PDB entry 2IS6 | X-ray diffraction, 2.20 A resolution | chains D and A of the 4 polymer chains in the assembly

# Chain D
Molecule: 25-nt DNA strand
Sequence (25 nucleotides; row label = number of the first residue in the row):
     1 CGAGCACTGCAGTGCTCGTTGTTAT
Disordered / not traced: 24-25

# Chain A
Protein: DNA helicase II
Organism: Escherichia coli
Notes: EC 3.6.1.-
Reference sequence: P03018 (UVRD_ECOLI); residues 1-680 here = UniProt positions 1-680
Chain sequence (680 residues; row label = number of the first residue in the row):
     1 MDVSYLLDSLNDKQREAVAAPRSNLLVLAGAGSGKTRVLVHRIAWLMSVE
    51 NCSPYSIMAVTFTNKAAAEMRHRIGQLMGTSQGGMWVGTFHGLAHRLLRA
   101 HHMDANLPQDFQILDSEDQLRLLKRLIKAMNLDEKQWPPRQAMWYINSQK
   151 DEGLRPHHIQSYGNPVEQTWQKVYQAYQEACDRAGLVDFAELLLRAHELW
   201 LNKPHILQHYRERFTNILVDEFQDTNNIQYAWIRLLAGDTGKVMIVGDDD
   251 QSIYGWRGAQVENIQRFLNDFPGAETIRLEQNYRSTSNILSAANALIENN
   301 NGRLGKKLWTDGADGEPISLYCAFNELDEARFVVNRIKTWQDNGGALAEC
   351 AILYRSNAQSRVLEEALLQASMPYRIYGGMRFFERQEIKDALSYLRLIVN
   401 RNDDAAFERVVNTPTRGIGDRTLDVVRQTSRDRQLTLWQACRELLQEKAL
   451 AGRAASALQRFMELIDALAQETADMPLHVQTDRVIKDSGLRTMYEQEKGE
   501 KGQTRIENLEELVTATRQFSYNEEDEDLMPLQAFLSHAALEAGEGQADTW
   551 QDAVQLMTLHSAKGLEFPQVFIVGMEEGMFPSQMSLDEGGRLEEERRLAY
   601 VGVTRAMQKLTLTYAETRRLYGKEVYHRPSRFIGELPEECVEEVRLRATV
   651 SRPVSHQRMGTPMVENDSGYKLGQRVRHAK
Disordered / not traced: 524-525, 657-680
Sequence notes: engineered mutation Val399 (Ala in P03018)
Curated features (UniProtKB/Swiss-Prot):
  - binding site (ATP): Gly32 to Arg37, Arg284
  - mutagenesis: Gly30 (G30D: In uvrD252, UV sensitive, significant loss of DNA-dependent ATPase, helicase activity requires higher ATP and MgCl(2), nearly inactive on 96 bp dsDNA. KM for ATP rises to 1.2 mM)
Ion coordination: Mg2+: Thr36 (together with ADP, trifluoromagnesate)
Ligand contacts:
  - ADP (adenosine-5'-diphosphate): Ser9, Leu10, Asn11, Gln14, Gly30, Ala31, Gly32, Ser33, Gly34, Lys35, Thr36, Arg37, Arg73, Tyr283, Arg284, Glu566
  - trifluoromagnesate (MGF): Gly30, Ala31, Gly32, Lys35, Thr36, Glu221, Gln251, Arg284, Gly564, Arg605
What the authors report for this chain:
  - Mg2+ coordination: Thr36
  - Mg2+ coordination through a water molecule: Asp220, Glu221
  - conformationally variable residues (side-chain flip): Tyr621
  - mutagenesis - D115A/D118A, Y621A: decreased catalytic activity
  - mutagenesis - G378T/G379T, R396E, G419T, T422A: decreased binding to dsDNA
  - mutagenesis - T422A: decreased catalytic activity on helicase
  - mutagenesis - G378T/G379T, R396E, G419T: unchanged catalytic activity on helicase
  - mutagenesis - G378T/G379T: decreased growth
  - mutagenesis - A399V: unchanged catalytic activity

# Interface between chain D and chain A
Pairs across the interface (5; chain D residue first):
  DC1(D) - Tyr621(A)  base contact
  DC1(D) - Gly622(A)  hydrogen bond to the phosphate
  DC5(D) - Lys124(A)  salt bridge to the phosphate
  DT13(D) - Arg453(A)  sugar contact
  DG14(D) - Arg453(A)  phosphate contact
Also at the interface, not in a pair above, chain D (6 interface residues in all): DG2, DG4
Also at the interface, not in a pair above, chain A (7 interface residues in all): Arg121, Arg361, Arg619

# Overview
The interface between chain D and chain A involves 6 residues on one side and 7 on the other, with 1 hydrogen
bond and 1 salt bridge. Among the polar pairs are DC1(D)-Gly622(A) and DC5(D)-Lys124(A). The paper reports
that G378T/G379T, R396E and G419T of chain A, among others, reduce binding to dsDNA; water-mediated Mg2+
coordination by Asp220(A) and Glu221(A); 7 substitutions were tested in all.
Here chain D is a 25-nt DNA strand and chain A is DNA helicase II (Escherichia coli). Entry 2IS6 (Crystal
structure of UvrD-DNA-ADPMgF3 ternary complex) was determined by X-ray diffraction, deposited together with
2IS1 and 2IS4.
